7ZN2 - chains X and Y of the 36 polymer chains in the assembly; structure by electron microscopy, 4.29 A resolution (low resolution: residue-level contacts below are approximate; hydrogen-bond / salt-bridge calls are withheld).

# Chain X (and Y)
Name: Distal tail protein
Organism: Escherichia phage T5
Notes: chain Y of this document is another copy of the same molecule, construct and numbering; everything in this record applies to it too
Reference sequence: Q6QGE8 (DIT_BPT5); residues 1-204 here = UniProt positions 1-204
Chain sequence (204 residues; numbered 1 to 204; the number before each row is that of its first residue):
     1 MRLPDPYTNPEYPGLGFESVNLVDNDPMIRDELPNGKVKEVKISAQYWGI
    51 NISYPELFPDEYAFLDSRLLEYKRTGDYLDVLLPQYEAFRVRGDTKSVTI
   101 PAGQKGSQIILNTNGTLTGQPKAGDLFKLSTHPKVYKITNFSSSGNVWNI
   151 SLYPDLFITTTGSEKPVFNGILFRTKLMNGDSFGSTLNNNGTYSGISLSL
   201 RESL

# How chain X and chain Y interact
Contacting residue pairs (56; chain X residue first):
  Ser44(X) - Pro34(Y)
  Ala45(X) - Pro34(Y)
  Ala45(X) - Asn35(Y)
  Ala45(X) - Gly36(Y)
  Asp60(X) - Lys122(Y)
  Asp66(X) - Tyr86(Y)
  Asp66(X) - Lys137(Y)
  Ser67(X) - Ala123(Y)
  Ser67(X) - Gly124(Y)
  Ser67(X) - Thr139(Y)
  Leu70(X) - Lys137(Y)
  Leu70(X) - Thr139(Y)
  Leu70(X) - Tyr153(Y)
  Glu71(X) - Thr139(Y)
  Glu71(X) - Asn140(Y)
  Lys73(X) - Asp24(Y)
  Lys73(X) - Asp26(Y)
  Lys73(X) - Tyr153(Y)
  Arg74(X) - Ser107(Y)
  Arg74(X) - Leu152(Y)
  Lys176(X) - Val38(Y)
  Lys176(X) - Glu40(Y)
  Leu177(X) - Arg30(Y)
  Met178(X) - Arg30(Y)
  Met178(X) - Glu32(Y)
  Gly180(X) - Asp24(Y)
  Gly180(X) - Asp26(Y)
  Asp181(X) - Asp24(Y)
  Asp181(X) - Asn25(Y)
  Asp181(X) - Asp26(Y)
  Asp181(X) - Met28(Y)
  Asp181(X) - Arg30(Y)
  Ser182(X) - Val23(Y)
  Ser182(X) - Asp24(Y)
  Ser182(X) - Asn25(Y)
  Phe183(X) - Leu22(Y)
  Phe183(X) - Val23(Y)
  Phe183(X) - Asp24(Y)
  Gly184(X) - Asn21(Y)
  Gly184(X) - Leu22(Y)
  Gly184(X) - Val23(Y)
  Ser185(X) - Val20(Y)
  Ser185(X) - Asn21(Y)
  Ser185(X) - Leu22(Y)
  Thr186(X) - Val20(Y)
  Thr186(X) - Asn21(Y)
  Leu187(X) - Ser19(Y)
  Leu187(X) - Val20(Y)
  Leu187(X) - Gln85(Y)
  Asn189(X) - Glu18(Y)
  Tyr193(X) - Gln85(Y)
  Arg201(X) - Gly36(Y)
  Arg201(X) - Val38(Y)
  Ser203(X) - Gly36(Y)
  Ser203(X) - Val38(Y)
  Leu204(X) - Gly36(Y)
Also at the interface, not in a pair above, chain X (29 interface residues in all): Ala63, Tyr78, Asn188, Glu202
Also at the interface, not in a pair above, chain Y (33 interface residues in all): Lys37, Trp48, Gln108, Ile138, Ser151

# In short
The interface between chain X and chain Y involves 29 residues on one side and 33 on the other.
Chain X and chain Y are both Distal tail protein (Escherichia phage T5); the structure, Tail tip of siphophage
T5 : full complex after interaction with its bacterial receptor FhuA, was determined by electron microscopy,
deposited together with 7QG9, 7ZHJ, 7ZN4, 7ZQB and 7ZQP.
